Entry 8ISC (X-ray diffraction, 2.27 A resolution); this record covers chains A and C of the 3 polymer chains in the assembly.

Chain A (and C):
Molecule: Branched chain amino acid: 2-keto-4-methylthiobutyrate aminotransferase
Source organism: Mycolicibacterium vanbaalenii (strain DSM 7251 / JCM 13017 / BCRC 16820 / KCTC 9966 / NRRL B-24157 / PYR-1)
Notes: EC 2.6.1.-; chain C of this document is another copy of the same molecule, construct and numbering; everything in this record applies to it too
UniProtKB: A1TDP1 (A1TDP1_MYCVP); residues 1-337 here = UniProt positions 1-337
Chain sequence (337 residues; each row starts with the number of its first residue):
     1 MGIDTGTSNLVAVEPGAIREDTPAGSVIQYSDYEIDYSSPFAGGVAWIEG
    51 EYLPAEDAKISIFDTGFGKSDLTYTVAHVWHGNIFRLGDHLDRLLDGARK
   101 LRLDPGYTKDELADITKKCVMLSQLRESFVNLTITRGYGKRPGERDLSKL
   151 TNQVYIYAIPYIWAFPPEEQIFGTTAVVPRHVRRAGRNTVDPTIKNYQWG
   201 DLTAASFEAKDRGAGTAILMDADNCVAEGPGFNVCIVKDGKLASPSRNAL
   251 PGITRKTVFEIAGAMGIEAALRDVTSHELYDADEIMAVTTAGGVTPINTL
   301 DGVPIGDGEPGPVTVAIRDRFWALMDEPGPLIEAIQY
Not modelled in the structure: 1-16 (chain C: 1-18, 337)
Differences from the reference sequence: engineered mutation Lys69 (His in A1TDP1), Pro105 (Ser in A1TDP1), Met121 (Ser in A1TDP1), Pro142 (Lys in A1TDP1), Arg145 (Lys in A1TDP1), Asn152 (His in A1TDP1), Ile162 (Leu in A1TDP1), Glu168 (Ala in A1TDP1), Gly215 (Arg in A1TDP1)
Modified positions: Lys195 ((2S)-2-amino-6-[[3-hydroxy-2-methyl-5-(phosphonooxymethyl)pyridin-4-yl]methylideneamino]hexanoic acid; LLP)
From the paper describing this entry:
  - catalytic residues: Lys195
  - conformationally variable residues (order/disorder transition): Tyr138 to Lys149, Arg187 to Tyr197
  - mutagenesis - K69R (2-fold): increased catalytic activity

Chain A / chain C interface:
Contacting residue pairs - 78 pairs, chain A then chain C:
  Ala17(A) with Arg141(C)
  Ile48(A) with Ile62(C), hydrophobic
  Ala55(A) with Phe63(C)
  Ala58(A) with Ser61(C); Ile62(C), hydrogen bond (backbone-backbone)
  Lys59(A) with Glu49(C), salt bridge; Lys59(C); Ile60(C)
  Ile60(A) with Lys59(C); Ile60(C), hydrogen bond (backbone-backbone); Ile62(C), hydrophobic; Phe67(C), hydrophobic
  Ser61(A) with Ala58(C)
  Ile62(A) with Ile48(C), hydrophobic; Ala58(C), hydrogen bond (backbone-backbone); Ile60(C), hydrophobic; Tyr155(C), hydrophobic
  Phe63(A) with Ala55(C); Tyr157(C)
  Gly66(A) with Phe67(C)
  Phe67(A) with Ile60(C), hydrophobic; Gly66(C); Leu72(C), hydrophobic; Tyr197(C)
  Gly68(A) with Tyr197(C)
  Lys69(A) with Tyr197(C); Trp199(C)
  Ser70(A) with Tyr197(C), hydrogen bond (backbone-backbone)
  Asp71(A) with Thr203(C)
  Leu72(A) with Phe67(C), hydrophobic
  Arg102(A) with Phe207(C); Asp211(C), salt bridge
  Thr135(A) with Phe67(C)
  Arg136(A) with Phe207(C)
  Lys140(A) with Glu56(C)
  Arg141(A) with Glu56(C), salt bridge
  Pro142(A) with Ile159(C)
  Gly143(A) with Ile162(C)
  Arg145(A) with Ile162(C); Trp163(C), hydrogen bond (side chain-backbone)
  Leu147(A) with Phe207(C), hydrophobic
  Tyr155(A) with Ile62(C), hydrophobic
  Tyr157(A) with Phe63(C), hydrophobic
  Ile159(A) with Pro142(C); Gly143(C)
  Ile162(A) with Gly143(C); Arg145(C)
  His181(A) with Asn188(C)
  Val182(A) with Asn188(C)
  Arg183(A) with Asn188(C), hydrogen bond (backbone-backbone); Thr189(C)
  Arg184(A) with Thr189(C)
  Ala185(A) with Thr189(C)
  Asn188(A) with His181(C); Val182(C); Arg183(C), hydrogen bond (backbone-backbone)
  Thr189(A) with Arg183(C); Gly200(C); Asp201(C)
  Val190(A) with Asp201(C)
  Tyr197(A) with Phe67(C); Gly68(C); Lys69(C); Ser70(C), hydrogen bond (backbone-backbone)
  Gln198(A) with Gln198(C); Trp199(C), hydrogen bond (side chain-backbone); Gly200(C), hydrogen bond (side chain-backbone)
  Trp199(A) with Lys69(C); Gln198(C), hydrogen bond (backbone-side chain)
  Gly200(A) with Thr189(C); Gln198(C), hydrogen bond (backbone-side chain)
  Asp201(A) with Thr189(C), hydrogen bond (backbone-backbone); Val190(C)
  Thr203(A) with Asp71(C)
  Phe207(A) with Arg102(C); Arg136(C); Leu147(C), hydrophobic
  Asp211(A) with Arg102(C), salt bridge
Interface residues without a listed pair, chain A (48 interface residues in all): Leu101, Thr133, Ser148
Interface residues without a listed pair, chain C (50 interface residues in all): Leu101, Thr133, Thr135, Ala164, Arg184, Ala185, Lys210

Summary:
The interface between chain A and chain C involves 48 residues on one side and 50 on the other; the contacts
include 13 hydrogen bonds and 4 salt bridges. Among the polar pairs are Lys59(A)-Glu49(C), Arg102(A)-Asp211(C)
and Arg141(A)-Glu56(C). From the paper: the catalytic residue Lys195(A); K69R of chain A increases catalytic
activity.
Both chains are Branched chain amino acid: 2-keto-4-methylthiobutyrate aminotransferase (Mycolicibacterium
vanbaalenii (strain DSM 7251 / JCM 13017 / BCRC 16820 / KCTC 9966 / NRRL B-24157 / PYR-1)). Entry 8ISC
(Crystal structure of MV in complex with LLP) was determined by X-ray diffraction together with 8IOZ and 8IVP
from the same study.
